8IEJ - chains G and I of the 13 polymer chains in the assembly; structure by electron microscopy, 3.12 A resolution.

# Chain G
Name: Histone H2A type 1-B/E
Organism: Homo sapiens
Reference sequence: P04908 (H2A1B_HUMAN); residues 10-118 here correspond to UniProt positions 11-119 (UniProt number = residue number + 1)
Amino-acid sequence (109 residues; row label = number of the first residue in the row):
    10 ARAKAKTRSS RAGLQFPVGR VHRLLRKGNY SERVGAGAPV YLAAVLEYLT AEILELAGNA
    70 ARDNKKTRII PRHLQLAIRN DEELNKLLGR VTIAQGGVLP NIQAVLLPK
Curated features (UniProtKB/Swiss-Prot):
  - modified residue: Lys13 (N6-(beta-hydroxybutyryl)lysine), Lys36 (N6-(2-hydroxyisobutyryl)lysine), Lys74 (N6-(2-hydroxyisobutyryl)lysine), Lys75 (N6-(2-hydroxyisobutyryl)lysine), Lys95 (N6-(2-hydroxyisobutyryl)lysine), Gln104 (N5-methylglutamine), Lys118 (N6-(2-hydroxyisobutyryl)lysine)
  - cross-link (Glycyl lysine isopeptide (Lys-Gly)): Lys13 (interchain with G-Cter in ubiquitin), Lys15 (interchain with G-Cter in ubiquitin)

# Chain I
Molecule: 147-nt DNA strand
Organism: Homo sapiens
Sequence (147 nucleotides; row label = number of the first residue in the row; numbers below 1 keep their minus sign (DA-73 is residue -73)):
   -73 ACAGGATGTA TATATCTGAC ACGTGCCTGG AGACTAGGGA GTAATCCCCT TGGCGGTTAA
   -13 AACGCGGGGG ACAGCGCGTA CGTGCGTTTA AGCGGTGCTA GAGCTGTCTA CGACCAATTG
    47 AGCGGCCTCG GCACCGGGAT TCTCCAG

# Interface between chain G and chain I
Contacting residue pairs - 18 pairs, chain G then chain I:
  Arg11(G) - DA43(I)  hydrogen bond to the base
  Arg11(G) - DT44(I)  hydrogen bond to the sugar
  Lys13(G) - DG46(I)  salt bridge to the phosphate
  Arg29(G) - DG48(I)  phosphate contact
  Arg29(G) - DC49(I)  salt bridge to the phosphate
  Glu41(G) - DA39(I)  phosphate contact
  Arg42(G) - DG38(I)  hydrogen bond to the sugar
  Arg42(G) - DA39(I)  phosphate contact
  Val43(G) - DG38(I)  sugar contact
  Val43(G) - DA39(I)  hydrogen bond to the phosphate
  Gly44(G) - DG38(I)  phosphate contact
  Ala45(G) - DG38(I)  phosphate contact
  Lys75(G) - DC58(I)  phosphate contact
  Lys75(G) - DA59(I)  salt bridge to the phosphate
  Thr76(G) - DG57(I)  hydrogen bond to the phosphate
  Thr76(G) - DC58(I)  hydrogen bond to the phosphate
  Arg77(G) - DG57(I)  hydrogen bond to the sugar
  Arg77(G) - DC58(I)  hydrogen bond to the phosphate
Also at the interface, not in a pair above, chain G (14 interface residues in all): Ala10, His31, Arg35
Also at the interface, not in a pair above, chain I (11 interface residues in all): DT45

# In short
14 residues of chain G face 11 of chain I across their interface; the contacts include 8 hydrogen bonds and 3
salt bridges. Polar pairs include Arg11(G)-DA43(I), Arg11(G)-DT44(I) and Arg42(G)-DG38(I).
Chain G is Histone H2A type 1-B/E and chain I is a 147-nt DNA strand, both from Homo sapiens; the structure,
RNF20-RNF40/hRad6A-Ub/nucleosome complex, was determined by electron microscopy.
